PDB entry 1O5Q | X-ray diffraction, 2.30 A resolution | chains B and D of the 4 polymer chains in the assembly

[Chain B (and D)]
Molecule: Probable methylisocitrate lyase
Organism: Salmonella enterica subsp. enterica serovar Typhimurium
Notes: EC 4.1.3.30; chain D of this document is another copy of the same molecule, construct and numbering; everything in this record applies to it too
UniProt: Q56062 (PRPB_SALTY); residues 2-295 here correspond to UniProt positions 1-294 (UniProt number = residue number - 1)
Amino-acid sequence (305 residues; each row starts with the number of its first residue; numbers below 1 keep their minus sign (Met-1 is residue -1)):
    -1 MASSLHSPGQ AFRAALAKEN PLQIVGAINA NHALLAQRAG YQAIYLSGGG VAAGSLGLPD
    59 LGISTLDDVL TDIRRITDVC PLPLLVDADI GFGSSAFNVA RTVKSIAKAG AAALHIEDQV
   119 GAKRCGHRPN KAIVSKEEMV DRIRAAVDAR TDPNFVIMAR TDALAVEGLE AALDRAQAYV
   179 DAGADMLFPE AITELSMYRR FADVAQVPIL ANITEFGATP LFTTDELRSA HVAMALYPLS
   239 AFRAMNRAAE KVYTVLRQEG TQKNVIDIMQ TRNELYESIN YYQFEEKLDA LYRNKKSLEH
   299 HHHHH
Unresolved in the structure: -1 to 4, 119-129, 284-303 (chain D: -1 to 3, 119-129, 283-303)
Sequence notes: cloning artifact (-1 to 1); expression tag (296-303)
Metal / ion sites: Mg2+: Asp85 (together with pyruvic acid)
Small-molecule neighbours: pyruvic acid (PYR): Tyr43, Ser45, Gly46, Gly47, Gly48, Asp58, Asp85, His113, Arg158, Phe186, Asn210, Leu234, Pro236, Leu237

[How chain B and chain D interact]
Contacting residue pairs (11):
  Leu56(B) with Arg99(D)
  Gly60(B) with Asn96(D)
  Ile61(B) with Phe95(D), hydrophobic; Asn96(D); Arg99(D)
  Asp65(B) with Asp65(D)
  Phe95(B) with Ile61(D), hydrophobic
  Asn96(B) with Gly60(D), hydrogen bond (side chain-backbone); Ile61(D)
  Arg99(B) with Leu56(D); Ile61(D)
Other interface residues (no listed pair), chain B (8 interface residues in all): Leu59
Other interface residues (no listed pair), chain D (9 interface residues in all): Leu54, Leu59

[In short]
8 residues of chain B face 9 of chain D across their interface, with 1 hydrogen bond. The hydrogen-bonded pair
is Asn96(B)-Gly60(D). Bound to chain B: pyruvic acid.
Both chains are Probable methylisocitrate lyase (Salmonella enterica subsp. enterica serovar Typhimurium).
Entry 1O5Q (Crystal Structure of Pyruvate and Mg2+ bound 2-methylisocitrate lyase (PrpB) from Salmonella
typhimurium) was determined by X-ray diffraction, deposited together with 1UJQ.
